6DZT - chains C and I of the 12 polymer chains in the assembly; structure by electron microscopy, 2.99 A resolution.

[Chain C]
Name: Histone H2A
Source organism: Drosophila melanogaster
UniProt: P84051 (H2A_DROME); residue numbers follow UniProt; this construct covers 1-124
Sequence (124 residues; numbered 1 to 124; the number before each row is that of its first residue):
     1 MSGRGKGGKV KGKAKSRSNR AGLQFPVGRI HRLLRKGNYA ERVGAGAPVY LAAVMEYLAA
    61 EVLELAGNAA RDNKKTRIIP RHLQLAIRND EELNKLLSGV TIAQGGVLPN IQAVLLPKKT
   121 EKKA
Not modelled in the structure: 1-12, 119-124
Curated features (UniProtKB/Swiss-Prot):
  - modified residue: Ser-2 (N-acetylserine), Lys-36 (N6-succinyllysine), Gln-104 (N5-methylglutamine), Thr-120 (Phosphothreonine)
  - cross-link: Lys-119 (Glycyl lysine isopeptide (Lys-Gly) (interchain with G-Cter in ubiquitin))

[Chain I]
Molecule: 147-nt DNA strand
Sequence (147 nucleotides; row label = number of the first residue in the row):
     1 ATCGGATGTA TATATCTGAC ACGTGCCTGG AGACTAGGGA GTAATCCCCT TGGCGGTTAA
    61 AACGCGGGGG ACAGCGCGTA CGTGCGTTTA AGCGGTGCTA GAGCTGTCTA CGACCAATTG
   121 AGCGGCCTCG GCACCGGGAT TCTCGAT

[Interface between chain C and chain I]
Residue-residue contacts (11; chain C residue first):
  Ala-14(C) / DA31(I)  phosphate contact
  Lys-15(C) / DA31(I)  phosphate contact
  Lys-15(C) / DG32(I)  hydrogen bond to the phosphate
  Arg-17(C) / DA31(I)  salt bridge to the phosphate
  Gly-28(C) / DA31(I)  phosphate contact
  Arg-29(C) / DG30(I)  phosphate contact
  Arg-32(C) / DG30(I)  salt bridge to the phosphate
  Arg-42(C) / DG37(I)  base contact
  Arg-42(C) / DG39(I)  hydrogen bond to the sugar
  Arg-77(C) / DC20(I)  sugar contact
  Arg-77(C) / DA21(I)  phosphate contact
Other interface residues (no listed pair), chain C (10 interface residues in all): Lys-13, Ser-16

[Summary]
10 residues of chain C face 7 of chain I across their interface, with 2 hydrogen bonds and 2 salt bridges.
Polar pairs include Arg-42(C)/DG39(I), Lys-15(C)/DG32(I) and Arg-17(C)/DA31(I).
Here chain C is Histone H2A (Drosophila melanogaster) and chain I is a 147-nt DNA strand. Entry 6DZT (Cryo-EM
structure of nucleosome in complex with a single chain antibody fragment) was determined by electron
microscopy, deposited together with 6E0C, 6E0P and 6O1D.
